PDB entry 3MAR | X-ray diffraction, 3.41 A resolution | chains A and B

# Chain A (and B)
Molecule: Isocitrate dehydrogenase [NADP] cytoplasmic
Source organism: Homo sapiens
Notes: EC 1.1.1.42; chain B of this document is another copy of the same molecule, construct and numbering; everything in this record applies to it too
UniProtKB: O75874 (IDHC_HUMAN); residues 1-414 here = UniProt positions 1-414
Chain sequence (422 residues; row label = number of the first residue in the row):
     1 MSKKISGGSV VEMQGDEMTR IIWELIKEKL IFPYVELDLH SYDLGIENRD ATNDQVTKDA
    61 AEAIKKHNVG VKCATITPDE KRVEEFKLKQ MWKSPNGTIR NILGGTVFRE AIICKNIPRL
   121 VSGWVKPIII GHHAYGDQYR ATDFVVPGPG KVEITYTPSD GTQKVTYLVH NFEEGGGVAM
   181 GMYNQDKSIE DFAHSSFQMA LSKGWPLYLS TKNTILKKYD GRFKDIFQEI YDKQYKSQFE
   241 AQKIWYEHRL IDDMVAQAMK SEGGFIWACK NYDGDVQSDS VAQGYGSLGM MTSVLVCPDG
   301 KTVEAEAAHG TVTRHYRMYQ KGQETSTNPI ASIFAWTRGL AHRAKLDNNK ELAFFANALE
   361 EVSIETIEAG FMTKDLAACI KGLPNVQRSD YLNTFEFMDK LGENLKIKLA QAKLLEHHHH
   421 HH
Not modelled in the structure: 1, 135-140, 259-260, 272-283, 415-422 (chain B: 135-139, 272-285, 415-422)
Sequence notes: engineered mutation His-132 (Arg in O75874); expression tag (415-422)
Residues lining bound ligands: NADP (NAP; NADP nicotinamide-adenine-dinucleotide phosphate): Lys-72, Ala-74, Thr-75, Ile-76, Thr-77, Arg-82, Asn-96, Leu-288, Gly-289, Glu-306, Ala-308, His-309, Gly-310, Thr-311, Val-312, Thr-313, Arg-314, His-315, Thr-327, Asn-328, Asp-375
Swiss-Prot annotation at these positions:
  - binding site (NADP(+)): Thr-75 to Thr-77, Arg-82, Lys-260, Gly-310 to His-315, Asn-328
  - binding site (substrate): Thr-77, Ser-94 to Arg-100, Arg-109, Lys-212
  - binding site (Mn(2+)): Asp-252, Asp-275, Asp-279
  - site (Critical for catalysis): Tyr-139, Lys-212
  - modified residue: Ser-2 (N-acetylserine), Tyr-42 (Phosphotyrosine), Lys-81 (N6-acetyllysine), Lys-126 (N6-succinyllysine), Lys-224 (N6-acetyllysine), Lys-233 (N6-acetyllysine), Lys-243 (N6-acetyllysine), Lys-321 (N6-acetyllysine), Ser-389 (Phosphoserine), Lys-400 (N6-succinyllysine)
  - natural variant: His-132 (R132H: In a glioma sample; this construct carries the variant)
From the paper describing this entry:
  - conformationally variable residues (order/disorder transition): His-132 to Ala-141, Asn-271 to Gly-286
  - catalytic residues: Arg-100, Tyr-139, Lys-212

# Interface between chain A and chain B
Residue-residue contacts (95):
  Thr-142(A) / Tyr-167(B)
  Thr-142(A) / Leu-168(B)  hydrogen bond (side chain-backbone)
  Thr-142(A) / Val-169(B)
  Asp-143(A) / Lys-218(B)  hydrogen bond (side chain-backbone)
  Asp-143(A) / Tyr-219(B)  hydrogen bond (side chain-backbone)
  Phe-144(A) / Ile-154(B)  hydrophobic
  Phe-144(A) / Tyr-156(B)  hydrophobic
  Phe-144(A) / Tyr-167(B)
  Val-145(A) / Lys-218(B)
  Val-146(A) / Tyr-156(B)  hydrophobic
  Pro-147(A) / Tyr-156(B)  hydrogen bond (backbone-side chain)
  Gly-148(A) / Tyr-156(B)  hydrogen bond (backbone-side chain)
  Pro-149(A) / Pro-158(B)
  Pro-149(A) / Ser-159(B)
  Gly-150(A) / Thr-157(B)
  Gly-150(A) / Pro-158(B)
  Gly-150(A) / Ser-159(B)
  Lys-151(A) / Tyr-156(B)
  Lys-151(A) / Thr-157(B)  hydrogen bond (backbone-backbone)
  Val-152(A) / Ile-154(B)  hydrophobic
  Val-152(A) / Tyr-156(B)  hydrophobic
  Glu-153(A) / Ile-154(B)
  Glu-153(A) / Thr-155(B)  hydrogen bond (backbone-backbone)
  Ile-154(A) / Phe-144(B)  hydrophobic
  Ile-154(A) / Glu-153(B)
  Ile-154(A) / Ile-154(B)
  Ile-154(A) / Val-169(B)  hydrophobic
  Thr-155(A) / Val-152(B)
  Thr-155(A) / Glu-153(B)  hydrogen bond (backbone-backbone)
  Thr-155(A) / Thr-155(B)
  Tyr-156(A) / Val-146(B)  hydrophobic
  Tyr-156(A) / Pro-147(B)
  Tyr-156(A) / Gly-148(B)  hydrogen bond (side chain-backbone)
  Tyr-156(A) / Pro-149(B)
  Tyr-156(A) / Lys-151(B)
  Tyr-156(A) / Val-152(B)  hydrophobic
  Thr-157(A) / Gly-150(B)
  Thr-157(A) / Lys-151(B)  hydrogen bond (backbone-backbone)
  Thr-157(A) / Glu-153(B)
  Pro-158(A) / Pro-149(B)
  Pro-158(A) / Gly-150(B)
  Ser-159(A) / Pro-149(B)  hydrogen bond (backbone-backbone)
  Ser-159(A) / Gly-150(B)  hydrogen bond (side chain-backbone)
  Tyr-167(A) / Thr-142(B)
  Tyr-167(A) / Phe-144(B)
  Leu-168(A) / Thr-142(B)  hydrogen bond (backbone-side chain)
  Val-169(A) / Gly-181(B)
  Val-169(A) / Met-182(B)
  Val-169(A) / Tyr-183(B)
  His-170(A) / Tyr-183(B)
  His-170(A) / Gln-185(B)
  Phe-172(A) / Tyr-183(B)  hydrophobic
  Gly-176(A) / Gln-185(B)
  Gly-176(A) / Asp-186(B)
  Gly-177(A) / Asn-184(B)
  Gly-177(A) / Asp-186(B)  hydrogen bond (backbone-side chain)
  Val-178(A) / Tyr-183(B)
  Val-178(A) / Asn-184(B)  hydrogen bond (backbone-backbone)
  Val-178(A) / Lys-218(B)
  Val-178(A) / Tyr-219(B)  hydrophobic
  Ala-179(A) / Met-182(B)
  Ala-179(A) / Tyr-219(B)
  Met-180(A) / Gly-181(B)
  Met-180(A) / Met-182(B)  hydrogen bond (backbone-backbone)
  Met-180(A) / Leu-216(B)  hydrophobic
  Met-180(A) / Tyr-219(B)  hydrophobic
  Gly-181(A) / Val-169(B)
  Gly-181(A) / Met-180(B)
  Met-182(A) / Ala-179(B)
  Met-182(A) / Met-180(B)  hydrogen bond (backbone-backbone)
  Tyr-183(A) / Val-169(B)
  Tyr-183(A) / His-170(B)  hydrogen bond
  Tyr-183(A) / Phe-172(B)  hydrophobic
  Tyr-183(A) / Val-178(B)
  Tyr-183(A) / Ala-179(B)  hydrophobic
  Asn-184(A) / Gly-177(B)
  Asn-184(A) / Val-178(B)  hydrogen bond (backbone-backbone)
  Gln-185(A) / Phe-172(B)
  Gln-185(A) / Glu-174(B)
  Gln-185(A) / Gly-175(B)  hydrogen bond (side chain-backbone)
  Gln-185(A) / Gly-177(B)
  Asp-186(A) / Gly-176(B)
  Asp-186(A) / Gly-177(B)  hydrogen bond (side chain-backbone)
  Lys-187(A) / Glu-174(B)
  Leu-216(A) / Asp-143(B)
  Lys-217(A) / Asp-143(B)
  Lys-218(A) / Asp-143(B)  hydrogen bond (backbone-side chain)
  Lys-218(A) / Val-145(B)
  Lys-218(A) / Val-178(B)
  Tyr-219(A) / Asp-143(B)  hydrogen bond (backbone-side chain)
  Tyr-219(A) / Val-178(B)  hydrophobic
  Tyr-219(A) / Ala-179(B)  hydrophobic
  Tyr-219(A) / Met-180(B)  hydrophobic
  Arg-222(A) / Val-145(B)
  Gly-284(A) / Met-259(B)
Also at the interface, not in a pair above, chain A (43 interface residues in all): Ala-141, Gly-175
Also at the interface, not in a pair above, chain B (44 interface residues in all): Arg-140, Asp-160, Arg-222, Val-255

# Summary
43 residues of chain A face 44 of chain B across their interface, with 23 hydrogen bonds. Polar pairs include
Thr-142(A)/Leu-168(B), Asp-143(A)/Lys-218(B) and Asp-143(A)/Tyr-219(B). Bound to chain A: NADP. From the
paper: catalytic residues Arg-100(A), Tyr-139(A) and Lys-212(A); conformational variability at His-132(A) and
Asn-271(A).
Both chains are Isocitrate dehydrogenase [NADP] cytoplasmic (Homo sapiens). Entry 3MAR (Crystal structure of
homodimeric R132H mutant of human cytosolic NADP(+)-dependent isocitrate dehydrogenase in complex with NADP)
was determined by X-ray diffraction (same publication as 3MAP and 3MAS).
